Entry 7ZF2 (electron microscopy, 3.86 A resolution); this record covers chains A and C of the 6 polymer chains in the assembly.

== Chain A ==
Protein: DNA-directed RNA polymerase subunit alpha
From: Mycobacterium tuberculosis
Notes: EC 2.7.7.6
UniProtKB: P9WGZ0 (RPOA_MYCTO); residues 1-347 here = UniProt positions 1-347
Amino-acid sequence (347 residues; each row starts with the number of its first residue):
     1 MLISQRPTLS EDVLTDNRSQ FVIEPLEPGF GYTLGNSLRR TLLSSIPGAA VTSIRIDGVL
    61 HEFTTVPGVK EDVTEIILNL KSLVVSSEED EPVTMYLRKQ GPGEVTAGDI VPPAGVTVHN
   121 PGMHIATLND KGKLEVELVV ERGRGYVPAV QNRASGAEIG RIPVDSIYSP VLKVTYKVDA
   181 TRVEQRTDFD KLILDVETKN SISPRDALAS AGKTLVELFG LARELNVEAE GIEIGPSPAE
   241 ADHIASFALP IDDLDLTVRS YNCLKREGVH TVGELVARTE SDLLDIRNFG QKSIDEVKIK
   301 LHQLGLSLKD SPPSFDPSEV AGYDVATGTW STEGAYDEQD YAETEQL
Disordered / not traced: 1-2, 227-347

== Chain C ==
Protein: DNA-directed RNA polymerase subunit beta
From: Mycobacterium tuberculosis
Notes: EC 2.7.7.6
UniProtKB: P9WGY8 (RPOB_MYCTO); residues 7-1178 here = UniProt positions 7-1178
Amino-acid sequence (1174 residues; row label = number of the first residue in the row):
     5 MVLADSRQSK TAASPSPSRP QSSSNNSVPG APNRVSFAKL REPLEVPGLL DVQTDSFEWL
    65 IGSPRWRESA AERGDVNPVG GLEEVLYELS PIEDFSGSMS LSFSDPRFDD VKAPVDECKD
   125 KDMTYAAPLF VTAEFINNNT GEIKSQTVFM GDFPMMTEKG TFIINGTERV VVSQLVRSPG
   185 VYFDETIDKS TDKTLHSVKV IPSRGAWLEF DVDKRDTVGV RIDRKRRQPV TVLLKALGWT
   245 SEQIVERFGF SEIMRSTLEK DNTVGTDEAL LDIYRKLRPG EPPTKESAQT LLENLFFKEK
   305 RYDLARVGRY KVNKKLGLHV GEPITSSTLT EEDVVATIEY LVRLHEGQTT MTVPGGVEVP
   365 VETDDIDHFG NRRLRTVGEL IQNQIRVGMS RMERVVRERM TTQDVEAITP QTLINIRPVV
   425 AAIKEFFGTS QLSQFMDQNN PLSGLTHKRR LSALGPGGLS RERAGLEVRD VHPSHYGRMC
   485 PIETPEGPNI GLIGSLSVYA RVNPFGFIET PYRKVVDGVV SDEIVYLTAD EEDRHVVAQA
   545 NSPIDADGRF VEPRVLVRRK AGEVEYVPSS EVDYMDVSPR QMVSVATAMI PFLEHDDANR
   605 ALMGANMQRQ AVPLVRSEAP LVGTGMELRA AIDAGDVVVA EESGVIEEVS ADYITVMHDN
   665 GTRRTYRMRK FARSNHGTCA NQCPIVDAGD RVEAGQVIAD GPCTDDGEMA LGKNLLVAIM
   725 PWEGHNYEDA IILSNRLVEE DVLTSIHIEE HEIDARDTKL GAEEITRDIP NISDEVLADL
   785 DERGIVRIGA EVRDGDILVG KVTPKGETEL TPEERLLRAI FGEKAREVRD TSLKVPHGES
   845 GKVIGIRVFS REDEDELPAG VNELVRVYVA QKRKISDGDK LAGRHGNKGV IGKILPVEDM
   905 PFLADGTPVD IILNTHGVPR RMNIGQILET HLGWCAHSGW KVDAAKGVPD WAARLPDELL
   965 EAQPNAIVST PVFDGAQEAE LQGLLSCTLP NRDGDVLVDA DGKAMLFDGR SGEPFPYPVT
  1025 VGYMYIMKLH HLVDDKIHAR STGPYSMITQ QPLGGKAQFG GQRFGEMECW AMQAYGAAYT
  1085 LQELLTIKSD DTVGRVKVYE AIVKGENIPE PGIPESFKVL LKELQSLCLN VEVLSSDGAA
  1145 IELREGEDED LERAAANLGI NLSRNESASV EDLA
Disordered / not traced: 5-27, 1150-1178
Differences from the reference sequence: initiating methionine (5); expression tag (6)

== Chain A / chain C interface ==
Pairs across the interface (41):
  Arg18(A) with Asp997(C), salt bridge
  Tyr32(A) with Pro1018(C)
  Thr33(A) with Glu1017(C)
  Asn36(A) with Gly1013(C), hydrogen bond (side chain-backbone); Ser1015(C); Gly1016(C)
  Arg39(A) with Glu902(C), hydrogen bond (side chain-backbone); Phe906(C); Gly910(C)
  Arg40(A) with Asp903(C), salt bridge; Gly1013(C); Arg1014(C)
  Ser44(A) with Glu902(C), hydrogen bond
  Leu60(A) with Ile792(C)
  His61(A) with Ile792(C); Val847(C); Ile848(C)
  Phe63(A) with Phe675(C); Ile750(C), hydrophobic
  Thr64(A) with Phe675(C)
  Thr65(A) with Ala655(C); Asp656(C)
  Val69(A) with Ala655(C), hydrogen bond (backbone-backbone)
  Lys70(A) with Ala655(C)
  Asp72(A) with Lys674(C), salt bridge; Phe675(C)
  Leu78(A) with Arg620(C)
  Lys81(A) with Asp745(C)
  Lys131(A) with Tyr657(C)
  Tyr146(A) with Glu743(C)
  Arg153(A) with Glu795(C)
  Ile159(A) with Ile792(C); Gly793(C)
  Pro163(A) with Lys846(C)
  Ile167(A) with Glu743(C)
  Lys173(A) with Thr911(C)
  Thr175(A) with Ala908(C), hydrogen bond (side chain-backbone); Asp909(C)
  Tyr176(A) with Phe1011(C), hydrophobic; Gly1016(C), hydrogen bond (side chain-backbone)
  Glu197(A) with Arg996(C), salt bridge
Other interface residues (no listed pair), chain A (36 interface residues in all): Leu43, Glu62, Gly68, Glu71, Thr74, Asn129, Asp165, Ser166, Val174
Other interface residues (no listed pair), chain C (45 interface residues in all): Val619, Glu652, Val653, Ser654, Asn685, Val742, Glu744, Ala794, Val796, Ala874, Lys876, Lys878, Pro912, Asp1012

== Overview ==
Chain A and chain C form an interface of 36 and 45 residues respectively; the contacts include 6 hydrogen
bonds and 4 salt bridges. Polar pairs include Arg18(A)-Asp997(C), Arg40(A)-Asp903(C) and Asp72(A)-Lys674(C).
Here chain A is DNA-directed RNA polymerase subunit alpha and chain C is DNA-directed RNA polymerase subunit
beta, both from Mycobacterium tuberculosis. Entry 7ZF2 (Protomeric substructure from an octameric assembly of
M. tuberculosis RNA polymerase in complex with sigma-b initiation ...) was determined by electron microscopy
together with 7Z8Q, 7Q4U, 7Q59 and 7PP4 from the same study.
